PDB entry 7NOZ | X-ray diffraction, 3.90 A resolution | chains A and F of the 6 polymer chains in the assembly

== Chain A ==
Protein: Complement C3 beta chain
Source organism: Homo sapiens
UniProt: P01024 (CO3_HUMAN); residue numbers follow UniProt; this construct covers 23-667
Amino-acid sequence (645 residues; row label = number of the first residue in the row):
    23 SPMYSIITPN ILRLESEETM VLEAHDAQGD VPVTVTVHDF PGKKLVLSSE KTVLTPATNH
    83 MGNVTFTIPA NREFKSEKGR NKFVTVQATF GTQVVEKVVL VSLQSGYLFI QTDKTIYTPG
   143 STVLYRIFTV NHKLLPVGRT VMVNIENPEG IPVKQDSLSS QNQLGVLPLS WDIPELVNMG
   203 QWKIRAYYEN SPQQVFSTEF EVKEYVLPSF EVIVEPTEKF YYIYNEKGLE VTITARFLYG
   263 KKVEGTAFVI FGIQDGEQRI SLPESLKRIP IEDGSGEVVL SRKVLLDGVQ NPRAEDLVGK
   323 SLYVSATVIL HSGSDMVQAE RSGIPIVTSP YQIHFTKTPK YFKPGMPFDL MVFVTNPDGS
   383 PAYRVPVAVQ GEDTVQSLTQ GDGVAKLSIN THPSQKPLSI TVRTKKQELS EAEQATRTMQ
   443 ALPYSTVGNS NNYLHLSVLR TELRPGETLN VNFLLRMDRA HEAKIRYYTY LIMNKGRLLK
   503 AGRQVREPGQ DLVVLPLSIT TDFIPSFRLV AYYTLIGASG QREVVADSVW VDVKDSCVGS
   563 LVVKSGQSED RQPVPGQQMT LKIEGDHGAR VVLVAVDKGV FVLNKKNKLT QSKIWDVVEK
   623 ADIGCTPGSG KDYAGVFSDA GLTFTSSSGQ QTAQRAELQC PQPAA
Not modelled in the structure: 665-667
Disulfides: C627-C662
Glycans and other covalent adducts: N-acetylglucosamine (NAG) linked to N85
Curated features (UniProtKB/Swiss-Prot):
  - site: S541, G542 (Microbial infection: Cleavage)
  - modified residue (Phosphoserine): S38, S70, S297, S303
  - glycosylation: N85 (N-linked (GlcNAc...) asparagine)
  - natural variant: R102 (R102G: In allele C3F), K155 (K155Q: In ARMD9), D549 (D549N: In C3D), R592 (R592Q: In AHUS5; R592W: In AHUS5), F603 (F603V: In AHUS5)

== Chain F ==
Protein: Complement factor B
Source organism: Homo sapiens
Notes: EC 3.4.21.47
UniProt: P00751 (CFAB_HUMAN); residue numbers follow UniProt; this construct covers 35-764
Amino-acid sequence (731 residues; numbered 35 to 765; the number before each row is that of its first residue):
    35 GSCSLEGVEI KGGSFRLLQE GQALEYVCPS GFYPYPVQTR TCRSTGSWST LKTQDQKTVR
    95 KAECRAIHCP RPHDFENGEY WPRSPYYNVS DEISFHCYDG YTLRGSANRT CQVNGRWSGQ
   155 TAICDNGAGY CSNPGIPIGT RKVGSQYRLE DSVTYHCSRG LTLRGSQRRT CQEGGSWSGT
   215 EPSCQDSFMY DTPQEVAEAF LSSLTETIEG VDAEDGHGPG EQQKRKIVLD PSGSMNIYLV
   275 LDGSGSIGAS NFTGAKKCLV NLIEKVASYG VKPRYGLVTY ATYPKIWVKV SEADSSNADW
   335 VTKQLNEINY EDHKLKSGTN TKKALQAVYS MMSWPDDVPP EGWNRTRHVI ILMTDGLHNM
   395 GGDPITVIDE IRDLLYIGKD RKNPREDYLD VYVFGVGPLV NQVNINALAS KKDNEQHVFK
   455 VKDMENLEDV FYQMIDESQS LSLCGMVWEH RKGTDYHKQP WQAKISVIRP SKGHESCMGA
   515 VVSEYFVLTA AHCFTVDDKE HSIKVSVGGE KRDLEIEVVL FHPNYNINGK KEAGIPEFYD
   575 YDVALIKLKN KLKYGQTIRP ICLPCTEGTT RALRLPPTTT CQQQKEELLP AQDIKALFVS
   635 EEEKKLTRKE VYIKNGDKKG SCERDAQYAP GYDKVKDISE VVTPRFLCTG GVSPYADPNT
   695 CRGDSGGPLI VHKRSRFIQV GVISWGVVDV CKNQKRQKQV PAHARDFHIN LFQVLPWLKE
   755 KLQDEDLGFL A
Not modelled in the structure: 248-266
Differences from the reference sequence: engineered mutation G279 (Asp in P00751); expression tag (765)
Disulfides: C37-C76, C62-C98, C103-C145, C131-C158, C165-C205, C191-C218, C478-C596, C511-C527, C599-C615, C656-C682, C695-C725
Glycans and other covalent adducts: N-acetylglucosamine (NAG) linked to N122, N142, N378
Bound ions: Mg2+: S278, S280, T353 (shared with 1 residue of chain B)
Curated features (UniProtKB/Swiss-Prot):
  - active site (Charge relay system): H526, D576, S699
  - binding site (Mg(2+)): S278, S280, T353
  - binding site (Mn(2+)): S278, S280, T353
  - site: R259, K260 (Cleavage)
  - glycosylation: N122 (N-linked (GlcNAc...) asparagine), N142 (N-linked (GlcNAc...) asparagine), N285 (N-linked (GlcNAc...) asparagine), K291 (N-linked (Glc) (glycation) lysine), N378 (N-linked (GlcNAc...) asparagine)
  - natural variant: S166 (S166P: In AHUS4), R203 (R203Q: In AHUS4), I242 (I242L: In AHUS4), F286 (F286L: In AHUS4), K323 (K323E: In AHUS4; K323Q: In AHUS4), M458 (M458I: In AHUS4), K533 (K533R: In AHUS4), A736 (A736S: In allele FA)
  - mutagenesis: K348 to K350 (Decreases binding to the pro-C3-convertase complex. Does not affect Complement C3 beta chain binding), E471 (E471A: Reduced formation of C3 convertase), E644 (E644L: Decreased cleavage and activation by CFD), Y689 (Y689F: Decreased cleavage and activation by CFD), A690 (A690W: Decreased cleavage and activation by CFD), Q733 (Q733R: Decreased cleavage and activation by CFD), V734 (V734G: Decreased cleavage and activation by CFD), D740 (D740N/E/A/S/Y: Abolished ability to cleave C3, without affecting cleavage by CFD and interaction with complement C3b), F741 (F741W/A: Abolished ability to cleave C3, without affecting cleavage by CFD and interaction with complement C3b)
From the paper describing this entry:
  - conformationally variable residues (helix shift): F286, Y344 to L349
  - disease-associated variants - F286L: increased binding to C3b (citing earlier work)
  - mutagenesis - D279G: increased stability (citing earlier work)
  - mutagenesis - S699A: abolished catalytic activity (citing earlier work)

== Chain A / chain F interface ==
Residue-residue contacts - 17 pairs, chain A then chain F:
  G142(A) - S179(F)  hydrogen bond (backbone-side chain)
  T144(A) - Y135(F)
  L146(A) - Y135(F)  hydrophobic
  R148(A) - D133(F)  salt bridge
  T162(A) - R658(F)  hydrogen bond
  D178(A) - D651(F)
  D178(A) - K652(F)  salt bridge
  S179(A) - S655(F)
  S179(A) - R658(F)  hydrogen bond
  S181(A) - R658(F)
  P190(A) - D133(F)
  P190(A) - G134(F)
  L191(A) - D651(F)
  S192(A) - N160(F)
  D194(A) - N160(F)  hydrogen bond
  P196(A) - Q180(F)
  E197(A) - Q180(F)  hydrogen bond (backbone-side chain)
Also at the interface, not in a pair above, chain A (17 interface residues in all): R94, L180, G578
Also at the interface, not in a pair above, chain F (12 interface residues in all): R117, D667

== Summary ==
17 residues of chain A face 12 of chain F across their interface, with 5 hydrogen bonds and 2 salt bridges.
Among the polar pairs are R148(A)-D133(F), D178(A)-K652(F) and G142(A)-S179(F). The paper reports that F286L
of chain F increases binding to C3b; conformational variability at F286(F) and Y344(F); 3 substitutions were
tested in all.
Chain A is Complement C3 beta chain and chain F is Complement factor B, both from Homo sapiens; the structure,
Structure of the nanobody stablized properdin bound alternative pathway proconvertase C3b:FB:FP, was
determined by X-ray diffraction.
